9IS6 - chains F and D of the 8 polymer chains in the assembly; structure by electron microscopy, 3.32 A resolution.

# Chain F
Protein: COP9 signalosome complex subunit 6b
Source organism: Arabidopsis thaliana
UniProtKB: Q8W1P0 (CSN6B_ARATH); residues 1-317 here = UniProt positions 1-317
Amino-acid sequence (317 residues; numbered 1 to 317; the number before each row is that of its first residue):
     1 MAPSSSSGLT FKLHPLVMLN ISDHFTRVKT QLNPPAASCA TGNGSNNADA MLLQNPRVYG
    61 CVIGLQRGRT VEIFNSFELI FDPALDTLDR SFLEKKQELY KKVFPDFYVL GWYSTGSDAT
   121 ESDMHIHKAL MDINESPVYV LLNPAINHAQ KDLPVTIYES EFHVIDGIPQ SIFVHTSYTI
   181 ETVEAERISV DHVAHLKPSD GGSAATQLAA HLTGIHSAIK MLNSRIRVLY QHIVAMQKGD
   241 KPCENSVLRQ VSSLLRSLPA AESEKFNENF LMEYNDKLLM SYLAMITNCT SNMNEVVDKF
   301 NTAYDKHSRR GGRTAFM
Disordered / not traced: 37-50, 199-204, 309-317

# Chain D
Protein: COP9 signalosome complex subunit 4
Source organism: Arabidopsis thaliana
UniProtKB: Q8L5U0 (CSN4_ARATH); numbering as in UniProt (aligned over 1-397)
Amino-acid sequence (397 residues; row label = number of the first residue in the row):
     1 MDEALTNASA IGDQRQKIEQ YKLILSSVLS SNDLLQAQRF IDHILSDDVP LVVSRQLLQS
    61 FAQELGRLEP ETQKEIAQFT LTQIQPRVVS FEEQALVIRE KLAGLYESEQ EWSKAAQMLS
   121 GIDLDSGMRA VDDNFKLSKC IQIARLYLED DDAVNAEAFI NKASFLVSNS QNEVLNLQYK
   181 VCYARILDMK RKFLEAALRY YGISQIEQRQ IGDEEIDENA LEQALSAAVT CTILAGAGPQ
   241 RSRVLATLYK DERCSKLKIY PILQKVYLER ILRRPEIDAF SEELRPHQKA SLPDKSTVLD
   301 RAMIEHNLLS ASKLYTNIRF DELGTLLAID PRKAEKIAAN MIGQDRMRGS IDQEEAVIHF
   361 EDDVEELQQW DQQISGLCQA LNDILDGMAK KGMSVPV
Disordered / not traced: 1-91, 122-133, 394-397
Swiss-Prot annotation at these positions:
  - modified residue: Met1 (N-acetylmethionine)
  - mutagenesis: Asp251 to Lys265 (In fu4-414; induces seedlings defects and lethality after the seedling stage)

# Chain F / chain D interface
Residue-residue contacts (28; chain F residue first):
  Leu9(F) - Tyr267(D)
  Gln66(F) - Arg243(D)
  Arg69(F) - Tyr267(D)
  Arg69(F) - Leu268(D)
  Tyr108(F) - Arg243(D)
  Glu159(F) - Lys250(D)  salt bridge
  Ser160(F) - Lys250(D)  hydrogen bond (backbone-side chain)
  Glu161(F) - Lys250(D)  salt bridge
  Glu161(F) - Asp251(D)
  Phe162(F) - Gln205(D)
  Phe162(F) - Ile206(D)  hydrophobic
  Phe162(F) - Asp251(D)
  Phe162(F) - Glu252(D)
  His163(F) - Asp251(D)  salt bridge
  Val164(F) - Gln205(D)
  Leu222(F) - Leu381(D)  hydrophobic
  Arg225(F) - Leu385(D)
  Leu229(F) - Ile384(D)  hydrophobic
  His232(F) - Met388(D)  hydrogen bond
  Leu254(F) - Leu377(D)  hydrophobic
  Leu254(F) - Ile384(D)  hydrophobic
  Ser257(F) - Leu377(D)
  Ala260(F) - Trp370(D)
  Ala260(F) - Ile374(D)  hydrophobic
  Ala261(F) - Trp370(D)
  Phe266(F) - Leu367(D)  hydrophobic
  Phe266(F) - Trp370(D)  hydrophobic
  Asn269(F) - Glu366(D)  hydrogen bond
Also at the interface, not in a pair above, chain F (26 interface residues in all): Ser7, Ile226, Val228, Lys241, Gln250, Leu258
Also at the interface, not in a pair above, chain D (24 interface residues in all): Tyr249, Arg253, Glu269, Gln373, Ala380, Asn382, Met393

# In short
Chain F and chain D form an interface of 26 and 24 residues respectively; the contacts include 3 hydrogen
bonds and 3 salt bridges. Polar contacts include Glu159(F)-Lys250(D), Glu161(F)-Lys250(D) and
His163(F)-Asp251(D).
Here chain F is COP9 signalosome complex subunit 6b and chain D is COP9 signalosome complex subunit 4, both
from Arabidopsis thaliana. Entry 9IS6 (CryoEM structure of Plant-Complex-C-5b) was determined by electron
microscopy.
